6V93 - chains F and G of the 7 polymer chains in the assembly; structure by electron microscopy, 3.10 A resolution.

[Chain F]
Molecule: DNA polymerase delta small subunit
From: Saccharomyces cerevisiae (strain ATCC 204508 / S288c)
Notes: EC 2.7.7.7
UniProt: P46957 (DPOD2_YEAST); numbering as in UniProt (aligned over 1-487)
Chain sequence (494 residues; each row starts with the number of its first residue; numbers below 1 keep their minus sign (Gly-6 is residue -6)):
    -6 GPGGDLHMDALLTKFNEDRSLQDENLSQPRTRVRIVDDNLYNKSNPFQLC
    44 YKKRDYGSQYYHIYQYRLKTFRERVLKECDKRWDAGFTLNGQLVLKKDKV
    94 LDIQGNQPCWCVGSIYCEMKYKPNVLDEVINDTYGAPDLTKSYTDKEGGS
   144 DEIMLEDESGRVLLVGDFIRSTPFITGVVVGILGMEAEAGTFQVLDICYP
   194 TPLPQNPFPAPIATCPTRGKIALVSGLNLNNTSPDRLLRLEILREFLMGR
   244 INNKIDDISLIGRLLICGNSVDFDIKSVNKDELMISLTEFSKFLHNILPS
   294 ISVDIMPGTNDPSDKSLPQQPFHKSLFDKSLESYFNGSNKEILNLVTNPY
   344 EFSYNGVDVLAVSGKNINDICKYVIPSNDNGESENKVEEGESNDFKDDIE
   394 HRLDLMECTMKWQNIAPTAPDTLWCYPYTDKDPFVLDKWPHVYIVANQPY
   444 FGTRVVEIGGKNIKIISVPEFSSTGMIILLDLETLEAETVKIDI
Unresolved in the structure: -6 to -2, 48-50, 140-142, 204-209, 374-388, 487
Differences from the reference sequence: expression tag (-6 to 0)
Curated features (UniProtKB/Swiss-Prot):
  - modified residue: Met1 (N-acetylmethionine), Ser20 (Phosphoserine)

[Chain G]
Molecule: DNA polymerase delta subunit 3
From: Saccharomyces cerevisiae (strain ATCC 204508 / S288c)
UniProt: P47110 (DPOD3_YEAST); residue numbers follow UniProt; this construct covers 1-350
Chain sequence (350 residues; each row starts with the number of its first residue):
     1 MDQKASYFINEKLFTEVKPVLFTDLIHHLKIGPSMAKKLMFDYYKQTTNA
    51 KYNCVVICCYKDQTIKIIHDLSNIPQQDSIIDCFIYAFNPMDSFIPYYDI
   101 IDQKDCLTIKNSYELKVSESSKIIERTKTLEEKSKPLVRPTARSKTTPEE
   151 TTGRKSKSKDMGLRSTALLAKMKKDRDDKETSRQNELRKRKEENLQKINK
   201 QNPEREAQMKELNNLFVEDDLDTEEVNGGSKPNSPKETDSNDKDKNNDDL
   251 EDLLETTAEDSLMDVPKIQQTKPSETEHSKEPKSEEEPSSFIDEDGYIVT
   301 KRPATSTPPRKPSPVVKRALSSSKKQETPSSNKRLKKQGTLESFFKRKAK
Unresolved in the structure: 118-350
Curated features (UniProtKB/Swiss-Prot):
  - modified residue: Thr223 (Phosphothreonine), Ser230 (Phosphoserine)

[Chain F / chain G interface]
Residue-residue contacts (99):
  Leu-1(F) - Gln77(G)  hydrogen bond (backbone-side chain)
  Asp2(F) - Tyr44(G)  hydrogen bond
  Leu4(F) - Gln77(G)
  Leu4(F) - Ile80(G)  hydrophobic
  Leu5(F) - Phe41(G)  hydrophobic
  Leu5(F) - Val56(G)  hydrophobic
  Leu5(F) - Cys83(G)
  Leu5(F) - Ile85(G)  hydrophobic
  Phe8(F) - Ile80(G)
  Phe8(F) - Ile81(G)
  Phe8(F) - Asp82(G)
  Phe8(F) - Cys83(G)
  Asn9(F) - Phe41(G)
  Asn9(F) - Cys83(G)
  Asn9(F) - Phe84(G)
  Glu10(F) - Phe41(G)
  Arg12(F) - Ser34(G)
  Arg12(F) - Lys37(G)
  Arg12(F) - Asp82(G)  salt bridge
  Arg12(F) - Phe84(G)
  Leu14(F) - Ser34(G)
  Leu14(F) - Lys38(G)
  Glu17(F) - Pro33(G)
  Glu17(F) - Ser34(G)
  Glu17(F) - Thr108(G)
  Leu19(F) - Lys30(G)
  Leu19(F) - Ile31(G)
  Leu19(F) - Asp105(G)
  Leu19(F) - Cys106(G)
  Leu19(F) - Leu107(G)
  Pro22(F) - Leu107(G)
  Pro22(F) - Thr108(G)
  Pro22(F) - Lys110(G)
  Arg23(F) - Thr108(G)  hydrogen bond (backbone-backbone)
  Arg23(F) - Ile109(G)
  Arg23(F) - Lys110(G)  hydrogen bond (backbone-backbone)
  Thr24(F) - Lys110(G)
  Arg25(F) - Ile109(G)
  Arg25(F) - Lys110(G)  hydrogen bond (backbone-backbone)
  Arg25(F) - Asn111(G)
  Arg25(F) - Ser112(G)
  Arg27(F) - Ser112(G)  hydrogen bond
  Arg27(F) - Tyr113(G)
  Ile28(F) - Tyr113(G)  hydrogen bond (backbone-side chain)
  Val29(F) - Tyr113(G)
  Leu230(F) - Tyr98(G)
  Leu231(F) - Ile67(G)  hydrophobic
  Leu231(F) - Phe94(G)  hydrophobic
  Leu231(F) - Tyr98(G)
  Glu234(F) - Tyr86(G)
  Glu234(F) - Tyr98(G)
  Ile235(F) - Ile67(G)  hydrophobic
  Glu238(F) - Thr23(G)
  Met241(F) - Gln103(G)
  Met241(F) - Thr108(G)
  Met241(F) - Ile109(G)
  Arg243(F) - Ile26(G)
  Arg243(F) - Pro33(G)
  Arg243(F) - Lys37(G)  hydrogen bond (backbone-side chain)
  Arg243(F) - Cys106(G)  hydrogen bond (side chain-backbone)
  Ile244(F) - Lys37(G)  hydrogen bond (backbone-side chain)
  Ile244(F) - Cys59(G)  hydrophobic
  Ile244(F) - Ile65(G)  hydrophobic
  Asn246(F) - Pro33(G)
  Asn246(F) - Ser34(G)
  Asn246(F) - Lys37(G)  hydrogen bond
  Ile248(F) - Thr108(G)
  Lys285(F) - Tyr97(G)
  Lys285(F) - Tyr98(G)  hydrogen bond (side chain-backbone)
  Lys285(F) - Ile100(G)
  His288(F) - Ile100(G)
  Asn289(F) - Asp99(G)  hydrogen bond (side chain-backbone)
  Asn289(F) - Ile101(G)
  Asn289(F) - Gln103(G)  hydrogen bond (backbone-side chain)
  Leu291(F) - Asn111(G)  hydrogen bond (backbone-side chain)
  Pro292(F) - Leu107(G)
  Pro292(F) - Asn111(G)
  Ser293(F) - Ile109(G)  hydrogen bond (side chain-backbone)
  Ser293(F) - Asn111(G)
  Ser295(F) - Tyr113(G)
  Tyr327(F) - Leu115(G)  hydrophobic
  Asn329(F) - Lys116(G)  hydrogen bond (side chain-backbone)
  Ser331(F) - Lys116(G)
  Asn332(F) - Glu114(G)
  Asn332(F) - Leu115(G)
  Asn332(F) - Lys116(G)  hydrogen bond (side chain-backbone)
  Glu334(F) - Tyr113(G)
  Ile335(F) - Asn111(G)
  Ile335(F) - Tyr113(G)  hydrophobic
  Ile335(F) - Leu115(G)  hydrophobic
  Glu481(F) - Gln63(G)
  Thr482(F) - Asp62(G)
  Val483(F) - Gln63(G)
  Lys484(F) - Gln63(G)  hydrogen bond (backbone-backbone)
  Lys484(F) - Thr64(G)
  Lys484(F) - Ile65(G)  hydrogen bond (backbone-backbone)
  Ile485(F) - Ile65(G)
  Asp486(F) - Ile65(G)  hydrogen bond (backbone-backbone)
  Asp486(F) - Lys66(G)
Other interface residues (no listed pair), chain F (58 interface residues in all): Met1, Thr6, Pro227, Phe239, Gly242, Ile251, Ser252, Ile294, Ser323, Ser326, Leu472
Other interface residues (no listed pair), chain G (54 interface residues in all): Phe22, Gly32, Met35, Ile57, Leu71, Ile74, Ile95, Pro96, Val117

[In short]
58 residues of chain F and 54 residues of chain G are in contact, with 21 hydrogen bonds and 1 salt bridge.
Among the polar pairs are Arg12(F)-Asp82(G), Leu-1(F)-Gln77(G) and Asp2(F)-Tyr44(G).
Here chain F is DNA polymerase delta small subunit and chain G is DNA polymerase delta subunit 3, both from
Saccharomyces cerevisiae (strain ATCC 204508 / S288c). Entry 6V93 (Structure of DNA Polymerase Zeta/DNA/dNTP
Ternary Complex) was determined by electron microscopy (same publication as 6V8P).
